PDB entry 3RRH | X-ray diffraction, 1.80 A resolution | chains A and C of the 3 polymer chains in the assembly

== Chain A ==
Protein: DNA polymerase I, thermostable
From: Thermus aquaticus
Notes: EC 2.7.7.7; fragment: klenow fragment
UniProt: P19821 (DPO1_THEAQ); residue numbers follow UniProt; this construct covers 293-832
Chain sequence (540 residues; row label = number of the first residue in the row):
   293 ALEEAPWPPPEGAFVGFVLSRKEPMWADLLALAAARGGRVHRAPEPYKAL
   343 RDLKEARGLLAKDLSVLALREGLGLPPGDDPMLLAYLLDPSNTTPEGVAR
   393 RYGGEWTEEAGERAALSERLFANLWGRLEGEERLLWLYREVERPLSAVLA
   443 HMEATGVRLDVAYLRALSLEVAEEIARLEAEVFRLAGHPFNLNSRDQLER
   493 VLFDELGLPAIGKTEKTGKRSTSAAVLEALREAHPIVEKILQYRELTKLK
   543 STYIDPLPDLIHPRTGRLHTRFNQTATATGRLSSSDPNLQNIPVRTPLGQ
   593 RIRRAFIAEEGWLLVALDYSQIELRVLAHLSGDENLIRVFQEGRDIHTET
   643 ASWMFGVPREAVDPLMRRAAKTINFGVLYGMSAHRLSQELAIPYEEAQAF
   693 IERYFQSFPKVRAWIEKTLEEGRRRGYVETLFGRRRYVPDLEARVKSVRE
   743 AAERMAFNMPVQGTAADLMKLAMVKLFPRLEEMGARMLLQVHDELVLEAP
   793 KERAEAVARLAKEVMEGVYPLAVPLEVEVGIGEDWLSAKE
Disordered / not traced: 293-294
Ligand contacts: dTTP (TTP): Arg587, Gln613, His639, Arg659, Lys663, Phe667, Tyr671, Asp785
What the authors report for this chain:
  - binding site for dTTP: Phe667, Tyr671
  - binding site for the 12-nt DNA strand: Arg587
  - specificity-determining residues: Tyr671
  - mutagenesis - Y671W: unchanged catalytic activity on dNIMP

== Chain C ==
Molecule: 16-nt DNA strand
Notes: fragment: DNA template
Sequence (16 nucleotides; each row starts with the number of its first residue):
   201 AAAXAGCGCCGTGGTC
Disordered / not traced: 201-202
Modified positions: 3DR (1',2'-dideoxyribofuranose-5'-phosphate) at position 204

== How chain A and chain C interact ==
Residue-residue contacts (44; chain A residue first):
  Asn483(A) - DT212(C)  hydrogen bond to the phosphate
  Asn485(A) - DG211(C)  phosphate contact
  Asn485(A) - DT212(C)  hydrogen bond to the phosphate
  Ser486(A) - DT212(C)  hydrogen bond to the phosphate
  Ser486(A) - DG213(C)  hydrogen bond to the phosphate
  Asp488(A) - DG213(C)  sugar contact
  Gln489(A) - DG213(C)  hydrogen bond to the phosphate
  Ser543(A) - DC210(C)  sugar contact
  Ser543(A) - DG211(C)  phosphate contact
  Thr544(A) - DC210(C)  sugar contact
  Ala568(A) - DC207(C)  phosphate contact
  Ala568(A) - DG208(C)  phosphate contact
  Thr569(A) - DC207(C)  phosphate contact
  Ala570(A) - DG206(C)  phosphate contact
  Ala570(A) - DC207(C)  hydrogen bond to the phosphate
  Thr571(A) - DG206(C)  sugar contact
  Arg573(A) - DG206(C)  hydrogen bond to the base
  Ser575(A) - DC207(C)  phosphate contact
  Ser575(A) - DG208(C)  hydrogen bond to the phosphate
  Ser576(A) - DG208(C)  sugar contact
  Ser577(A) - DG208(C)  phosphate contact
  Ser577(A) - DC209(C)  phosphate contact
  Asp578(A) - DC209(C)  hydrogen bond to the phosphate
  Asn580(A) - DG208(C)  hydrogen bond to the sugar
  Asn580(A) - DC209(C)  phosphate contact
  Tyr671(A) - 3DR_204(C)  sugar contact
  Tyr671(A) - DA205(C)  stacking on the base
  Gly672(A) - 3DR_204(C)  sugar contact
  Met673(A) - 3DR_204(C)  hydrogen bond to the sugar
  Ser674(A) - 3DR_204(C)  hydrogen bond to the phosphate
  Arg677(A) - 3DR_204(C)  salt bridge to the phosphate
  Arg728(A) - DG206(C)  salt bridge to the phosphate
  Lys738(A) - DA203(C)  base contact
  Ser739(A) - DA203(C)  base contact
  Glu742(A) - DA203(C)  base contact
  Arg746(A) - DA203(C)  hydrogen bond to the sugar
  Arg746(A) - 3DR_204(C)  sugar contact
  Arg746(A) - DA205(C)  salt bridge to the phosphate
  Met747(A) - DA205(C)  phosphate contact
  Met747(A) - DG206(C)  phosphate contact
  Asn750(A) - DA205(C)  sugar contact
  Gln754(A) - DA205(C)  base contact
  Gln754(A) - DG206(C)  hydrogen bond to the sugar
  His784(A) - DG206(C)  base contact
Other interface residues (no listed pair), chain A (36 interface residues in all): Lys540, Pro548, Asn565, Pro579, Asn583

== Overview ==
Chain A and chain C form an interface of 36 and 11 residues respectively; the contacts include 14 hydrogen
bonds, 3 salt bridges and 1 aromatic stacking contact. Polar contacts include Arg573(A)-DG206(C),
Asn580(A)-DG208(C) and Met673(A)-3DR_204(C). From the paper: a binding site for dTTP at Phe667(A) and
Tyr671(A); Y671W of chain A leaves catalytic activity on dNIMP unchanged.
Here chain A is DNA polymerase I, thermostable (Thermus aquaticus) and chain C is a 16-nt DNA strand. Entry
3RRH (Ternary Structure of the large fragment of Taq DNA polymerase bound to an abasic site and ...) was
determined by X-ray diffraction together with 3RR7, 3RR8, 3RRG and 3T3F from the same study.
